PDB entry 6RLE | X-ray diffraction, 2.30 A resolution | chains A and B

[Chain A (and B)]
Protein: Amine oxidase [flavin-containing] B
Organism: Homo sapiens
Notes: EC 1.4.3.4; chain B of this document is another copy of the same molecule, construct and numbering; everything in this record applies to it too
UniProtKB: P27338 (AOFB_HUMAN); residues 1-520 here = UniProt positions 1-520
Chain sequence (520 residues; numbered 1 to 520; the number before each row is that of its first residue):
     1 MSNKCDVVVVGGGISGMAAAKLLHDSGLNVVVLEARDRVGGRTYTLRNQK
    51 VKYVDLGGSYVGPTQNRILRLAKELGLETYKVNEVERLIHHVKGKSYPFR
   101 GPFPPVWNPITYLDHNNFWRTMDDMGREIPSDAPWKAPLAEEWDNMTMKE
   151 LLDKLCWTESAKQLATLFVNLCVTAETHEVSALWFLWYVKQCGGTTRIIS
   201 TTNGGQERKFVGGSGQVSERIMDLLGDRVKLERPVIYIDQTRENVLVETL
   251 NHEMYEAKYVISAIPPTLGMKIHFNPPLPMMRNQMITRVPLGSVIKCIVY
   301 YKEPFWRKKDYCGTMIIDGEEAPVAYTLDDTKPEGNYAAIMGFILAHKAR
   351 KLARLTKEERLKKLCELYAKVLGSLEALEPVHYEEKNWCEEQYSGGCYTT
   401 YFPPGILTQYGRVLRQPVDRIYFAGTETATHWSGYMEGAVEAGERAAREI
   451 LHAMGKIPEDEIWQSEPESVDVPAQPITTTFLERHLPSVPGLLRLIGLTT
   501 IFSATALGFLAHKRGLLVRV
Not modelled in the structure: 1-2, 502-520 (chain B: 1-2, 497-520)
UniProt features mapped onto this chain:
  - site (Important for catalytic activity): C156, C365, H382
  - modified residue: S2 (N-acetylserine), K52 (N6-acetyllysine), C397 (S-8alpha-FAD cysteine)
  - mutagenesis: C5 (C5S: No loss of activity), C156 (C156S: Complete loss of activity), T158 (T158A: Dramatic loss of activity), C172 (C172S: No loss of activity), C192 (C192S: No loss of activity), I199 (I199F: Alters specificity towards synthetic inhibitors), C297 (C297S: No loss of activity), C312 (C312S: No loss of activity), C365 (C365S: Complete loss of activity), H382 (H382R: Significant loss of activity), K386 (K386M: No loss of activity), C389 (C389A: Complete loss of activity; C389S: No loss of activity), 2 further mutagenesis entries in UniProt
Covalent attachments: flavin-adenine dinucleotide (FAD) linked to C397
Ligand contacts:
  - C15 (N-dodecyl-N,N-dimethyl-3-ammonio-1-propanesulfonate): D153, K154, C156, W157
  - FAD / K8B: V10, G11, G12, G13, I14, S15, G16, L33, E34, A35, R36, G40, G41, R42, T43, L56, G57, G58, S59, Y60, P102, P104, W119, L164, L167, F168, L171, C172, I198, I199, Q206, R233, P234, V235, A263, I264, P265, L268, K271, I272, V294, K296, I316, Y326, F343, W388, Y393, Y398, G425, T426, G434, Y435, M436, A439
From the paper describing this entry:
  - binding site for the ligand K8B: I199

[How chain A and chain B interact]
Residue-residue contacts - 85 pairs, chain A then chain B:
  N145(A) with K149(B); H178(B), hydrogen bond
  E150(A) with E150(B)
  H178(A) with N145(B), hydrogen bond; P404(B); G405(B)
  E179(A) with P404(B)
  P234(A) with H273(B)
  V235(A) with H273(B)
  I236(A) with I236(B), hydrophobic; H273(B)
  Y237(A) with L250(B), hydrophobic
  E248(A) with H252(B), salt bridge
  L250(A) with Y237(B), hydrophobic
  H252(A) with E248(B), salt bridge; H252(B)
  T267(A) with M270(B)
  L268(A) with M270(B), hydrophobic
  M270(A) with T267(B); L268(B), hydrophobic; M270(B), hydrophobic; K271(B), hydrogen bond (backbone-side chain)
  K271(A) with M270(B), hydrogen bond (side chain-backbone); I272(B), hydrogen bond (side chain-backbone); H273(B), hydrogen bond (backbone-side chain)
  I272(A) with K271(B), hydrogen bond (backbone-side chain)
  H273(A) with V235(B); I236(B); K271(B), hydrogen bond (side chain-backbone); Q392(B); Y393(B), hydrogen bond
  F274(A) with Q392(B), hydrogen bond (backbone-side chain)
  M280(A) with A353(B), hydrophobic; N387(B); C389(B), hydrophobic
  M281(A) with R350(B)
  N283(A) with C389(B), hydrogen bond (side chain-backbone); E390(B); E391(B), hydrogen bond (side chain-backbone); Q392(B)
  Q284(A) with L291(B); G292(B), hydrogen bond (side chain-backbone); S293(B), hydrogen bond; C389(B), hydrogen bond; G395(B), hydrogen bond (side chain-backbone); G396(B)
  T287(A) with T287(B); P290(B)
  R288(A) with P290(B); L291(B), hydrogen bond (side chain-backbone); S293(B); Y401(B)
  P290(A) with T287(B); R288(B)
  L291(A) with Q284(B), hydrogen bond (backbone-side chain); R288(B), hydrogen bond (backbone-side chain)
  G292(A) with Q284(B), hydrogen bond (backbone-side chain)
  S293(A) with Q284(B), hydrogen bond; R288(B), hydrogen bond; Y410(B)
  H347(A) with Q409(B)
  R350(A) with M281(B); Q409(B), hydrogen bond; Y410(B), hydrogen bond
  A353(A) with M280(B), hydrophobic
  N387(A) with M280(B)
  C389(A) with M280(B), hydrophobic; N283(B), hydrogen bond (backbone-side chain); Q284(B), hydrogen bond
  E390(A) with N283(B)
  E391(A) with N283(B), hydrogen bond (backbone-side chain)
  Q392(A) with H273(B); F274(B), hydrogen bond (side chain-backbone); N283(B)
  Y393(A) with H273(B), hydrogen bond
  G395(A) with Q284(B), hydrogen bond (backbone-side chain)
  G396(A) with Q284(B)
  Y401(A) with R288(B)
  P404(A) with H178(B); E179(B)
  G405(A) with H178(B)
  Q409(A) with H347(B); R350(B), hydrogen bond
  Y410(A) with S293(B), hydrogen bond; R350(B), hydrogen bond
Other interface residues (no listed pair), chain A (49 interface residues in all): T147, K149, P277, L278, I406
Other interface residues (no listed pair), chain B (49 interface residues in all): T147, P234, P277, V289, I406

[Summary]
Chain A and chain B each contribute 49 residues to their interface; the contacts include 33 hydrogen bonds and
2 salt bridges. Polar contacts include E248(A)-H252(B), N145(A)-H178(B) and M270(A)-K271(B). Ligands of chain
A: FAD / K8B and compound C15. The paper reports a binding site for the ligand K8B at I199(A).
Chain A and chain B are both Amine oxidase [flavin-containing] B (Homo sapiens); the structure, Crystal
structure of human monoamine oxidase B in complex with styrylpiperidine analogue 97, was determined by X-ray
diffraction together with 6RKB and 6RKP from the same study.
